Entry 5KKZ (X-ray diffraction, 2.97 A resolution); this record covers chains E and G of the 6 polymer chains in the assembly.

Chain E:
Molecule: Cytochrome b
Organism: Rhodobacter sphaeroides
UniProtKB: Q02761 (CYB_RHOSH); numbering as in UniProt (aligned over 1-445)
Sequence (445 residues; numbered 1 to 445; the number before each row is that of its first residue):
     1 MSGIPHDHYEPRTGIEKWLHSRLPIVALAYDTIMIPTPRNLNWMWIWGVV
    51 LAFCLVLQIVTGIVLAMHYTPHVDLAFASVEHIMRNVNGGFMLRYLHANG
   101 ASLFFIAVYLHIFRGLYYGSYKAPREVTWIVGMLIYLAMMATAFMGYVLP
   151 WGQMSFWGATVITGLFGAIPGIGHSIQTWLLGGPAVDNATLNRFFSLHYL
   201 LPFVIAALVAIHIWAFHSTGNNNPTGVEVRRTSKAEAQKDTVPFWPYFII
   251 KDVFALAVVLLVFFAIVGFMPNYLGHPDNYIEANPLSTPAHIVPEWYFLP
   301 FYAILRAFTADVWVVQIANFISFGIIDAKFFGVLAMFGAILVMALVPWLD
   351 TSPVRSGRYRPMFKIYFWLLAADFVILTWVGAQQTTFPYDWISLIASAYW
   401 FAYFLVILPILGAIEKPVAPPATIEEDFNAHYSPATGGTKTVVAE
Disordered / not traced: 1-2, 432-445
Bound ions: heme Fe site 1: His-97, His-198; heme Fe site 2: His-111, His-212
Small-molecule neighbours:
  - ascorbic acid (ASC): Ala-290, His-291, Ile-292, Val-293, Tyr-302, Arg-306, Gly-381, Ala-382, Gln-383, Gln-384
  - famoxadone (FMX): Met-140, Ala-141, Ala-143, Phe-144, Tyr-147, Met-154, Gly-158, Ala-159, Val-161, Ile-162, Leu-165, Phe-166, Ile-292, Val-293, Pro-294, Glu-295, Tyr-297, Phe-298, Tyr-302, Met-336
  - heme (HEM), molecule 1: Trp-45, Trp-47, Gly-48, Val-49, Leu-51, Ala-52, Phe-104, Val-108, His-111, Ile-112, Arg-114, Ser-120, Arg-125, Thr-128, Trp-129, Gly-132, Met-133, Ile-135, Tyr-136, Met-139, Ile-205, Val-209, His-212, Phe-216, Thr-219, Gly-220, Asn-221, Asn-222
  - heme (HEM), molecule 2: Leu-55, Gln-58, Ile-59, Gly-62, Ile-63, Leu-65, Ala-66, Tyr-69, Val-80, Arg-94, His-97, Ala-98, Ala-101, Phe-104, Thr-142, Ala-143, Gly-146, Tyr-147, Leu-149, Pro-150, Phe-195, His-198, Tyr-199, Pro-202, Ile-205, Asn-279, Tyr-297
  - lauryl oleyl phosphatidyl ethanolamine (LOP; (1R)-2-{[(R)-(2-aminoethoxy)(hydroxy)phosphoryl]oxy}-1-[(dodecanoyloxy)methyl]ethyl (9Z)-octadec-9-enoate): Asn-42, Met-44, Trp-47, Ser-102, Leu-103, Ile-106, Tyr-109, Leu-110, Phe-113, Arg-114, Tyr-117, Tyr-118, Val-259, Val-262, Phe-263, Leu-274, Trp-296, Arg-358, Phe-367, Trp-368, Ala-371, Phe-374, Val-375, Thr-378
UniProt features mapped onto this chain:
  - binding site (heme b): His-97, His-111, His-198, His-212
What the authors report for this chain:
  - binding site for famoxadone: Phe-144, Phe-166, Glu-295, Met-336, Phe-337

Chain G:
Molecule: Ubiquinol-cytochrome c reductase iron-sulfur subunit
Organism: Rhodobacter sphaeroides
Notes: EC 1.10.2.2
UniProtKB: Q02762 (UCRI_RHOSH); residue numbers follow UniProt; this construct covers 1-187
Sequence (187 residues; numbered 1 to 187; the number before each row is that of its first residue):
     1 MSNAEDHAGTRRDFLYYATAGAGAVATGAAVWPLINQMNPSADVQALASI
    51 FVDVSSVEPGVQLTVKFLGKPIFIRRRTEADIELGRSVQLGQLVDTNARN
   101 ANIDAGAEATDQNRTLDEAGEWLVMWGVCTHLGCVPIGGVSGDFGGWFCP
   151 CHGSHYDSAGRIRKGPAPENLPIPLAKFIDETTIQLG
Disordered / not traced: 1-8
Disulfides: Cys-134/Cys-151
Bound ions: 2Fe-2S cluster Fe: Cys-129, His-131, Cys-149, His-152
Small-molecule neighbours:
  - ascorbic acid (ASC): Pro-150, Cys-151, His-152
  - 2Fe-2S cluster (FES): Cys-129, His-131, Leu-132, Gly-133, Cys-134, Cys-149, Cys-151, His-152, Gly-153, Ser-154
UniProt features mapped onto this chain:
  - binding site ([2Fe-2S] cluster): Cys-129, His-131, Cys-149, His-152

How chain E and chain G interact:
Pairs across the interface (17; chain E residue first):
  Val-60(E) with Leu-34(G), hydrophobic
  Val-64(E) with Leu-34(G), hydrophobic; Gln-37(G)
  Met-67(E) with Gln-37(G), hydrogen bond; Met-38(G), hydrophobic
  His-68(E) with Gln-37(G), hydrogen bond
  His-82(E) with Ser-41(G); Asp-43(G)
  Asn-86(E) with Ser-41(G); Ala-42(G), hydrogen bond (backbone-backbone); Asp-43(G)
  Val-87(E) with Gln-37(G); Ser-41(G)
  Asn-88(E) with Asn-36(G), hydrogen bond (side chain-backbone); Gln-37(G); Asn-39(G), hydrogen bond (side chain-backbone); Pro-40(G), hydrogen bond (side chain-backbone)
Also at the interface, not in a pair above, chain E (9 interface residues in all): Leu-93
Also at the interface, not in a pair above, chain G (10 interface residues in all): Gln-45

Overview:
Chain E and chain G form an interface of 9 and 10 residues respectively; the contacts include 6 hydrogen
bonds. Polar contacts include Met-67(E)/Gln-37(G), His-68(E)/Gln-37(G) and Asn-88(E)/Asn-36(G). Ligands of
chain E: heme, famoxadone, ascorbic acid and lauryl oleyl phosphatidyl ethanolamine. From the paper: a binding
site for famoxadone at Phe-144(E), Phe-166(E) and Glu-295(E) among others.
Chain E is Cytochrome b and chain G is Ubiquinol-cytochrome c reductase iron-sulfur subunit, both from
Rhodobacter sphaeroides; the structure, Rhodobacter sphaeroides bc1 with famoxadone, was determined by X-ray
diffraction together with 5KLI from the same study.
